Entry 1U35 (X-ray diffraction, 3.00 A resolution); this record covers chains J and A of the 10 polymer chains in the assembly.

# Chain J
Molecule: alpha-satellite DNA
Source organism: Homo sapiens
Sequence (146 nucleotides; each row starts with the number of its first residue):
   146 ATCAATATCCACCTGCAGATTCTACCAAAAGTGTATTTGGAAACTGCTCC
   196 ATCAAAAGGCATGTTCAGCGG
  216A A
   217 ATTCCGCTGAACATGCCTTTTGATGGAGCAGTTTCCAAATACACTTTTGG
   267 TAGAATCTGCAGGTGGATATTGAT
Disordered / not traced: 216A

# Chain A
Name: Histone H3.1
Source organism: Mus musculus
Reference sequence: P68433 (H31_MOUSE); residues 400-535 here correspond to UniProt positions 0-135 (UniProt number = residue number - 400)
Chain sequence (136 residues; row label = number of the first residue in the row):
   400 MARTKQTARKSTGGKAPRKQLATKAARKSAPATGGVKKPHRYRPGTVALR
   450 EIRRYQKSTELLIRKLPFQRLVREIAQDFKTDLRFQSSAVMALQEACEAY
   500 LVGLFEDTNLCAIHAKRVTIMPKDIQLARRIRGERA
Disordered / not traced: 400-437
Swiss-Prot annotation at these positions:
  - modified residue: Lys437 (N6,N6,N6-trimethyllysine), Ser487 (Phosphoserine), Arg529 (Phosphoarginine)

# Chain J / chain A interface
Pairs across the interface (29; chain J residue first):
  DA150(J) with His439(A), phosphate contact
  DT151(J) with Tyr441(A), sugar contact
  DA152(J) with Tyr441(A), sugar contact; Arg449(A), phosphate contact
  DT153(J) with Arg449(A), salt bridge to the phosphate
  DC154(J) with Lys456(A), salt bridge to the phosphate
  DA226(J) with Pro443(A), phosphate contact; Gly444(A), hydrogen bond to the phosphate
  DA227(J) with Arg440(A), hydrogen bond to the base; Tyr441(A), sugar contact; Arg442(A), sugar contact; Pro443(A), sugar contact; Gly444(A), hydrogen bond to the phosphate; Thr445(A), hydrogen bond to the phosphate; Val446(A), hydrogen bond to the phosphate; Ala447(A), hydrogen bond to the phosphate
  DC228(J) with Arg440(A), hydrogen bond to the sugar; Tyr441(A), hydrogen bond to the phosphate; Val446(A), phosphate contact
  DT235(J) with Arg463(A), phosphate contact; Leu465(A), phosphate contact; Pro466(A), sugar contact; Arg469(A), salt bridge to the phosphate
  DT236(J) with Arg463(A), salt bridge to the phosphate; Lys464(A), hydrogen bond to the phosphate; Leu465(A), hydrogen bond to the phosphate
  DG244(J) with Arg483(A), hydrogen bond to the sugar
  DC245(J) with Asp481(A), phosphate contact; Arg483(A), sugar contact
Also at the interface, not in a pair above, chain A (19 interface residues in all): Glu450

# Summary
12 residues of chain J and 19 residues of chain A are in contact; the contacts include 11 hydrogen bonds and 4
salt bridges. Polar contacts include DA227(J)-Arg440(A), DC228(J)-Arg440(A) and DG244(J)-Arg483(A).
Chain J is alpha-satellite DNA (Homo sapiens) and chain A is Histone H3.1 (Mus musculus); the structure,
Crystal structure of the nucleosome core particle containing the histone domain of macroH2A, was determined by
X-ray diffraction, deposited together with 1YD9.
